Entry 9C9U (electron microscopy, 4.50 A resolution (low resolution: residue-level contacts below are approximate; hydrogen-bond / salt-bridge calls are withheld)); this record covers chains O and P of the 18 polymer chains in the assembly.

== Chain O (and P) ==
Protein: Complement C1q subcomponent subunit C
Notes: chain P of this document is another copy of the same molecule, construct and numbering; everything in this record applies to it too
UniProtKB: P02747 (C1QC_HUMAN); residues 1-35 here correspond to UniProt positions 29-63 (UniProt number = residue number + 28)
Chain sequence (35 residues; numbered 1 to 35; the number before each row is that of its first residue):
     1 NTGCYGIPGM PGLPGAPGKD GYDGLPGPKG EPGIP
Unresolved in the structure: 1-5, 31-35
Modified / non-standard residues: Pro8, Pro11, Pro14, Pro17, Pro26, Pro35 (4-hydroxyproline; HYP)
Curated features (UniProtKB/Swiss-Prot):
  - modified residue (4-hydroxyproline): Pro8, Pro11, Pro14, Pro17, Pro26, Pro35
Reported in the primary citation:
  - mutagenesis - M10L, M10N: increased stability
  - mutagenesis - M10D, M10F: decreased stability

== How chain O and chain P interact ==
Residue-residue contacts - 4 pairs, chain O then chain P:
  Met10(O) with Met10(P)
  Gly18(O) with Lys19(P)
  Asp20(O) with Lys19(P); Tyr22(P)
Also at the interface, not in a pair above, chain O (4 interface residues in all): Leu13
Also at the interface, not in a pair above, chain P (4 interface residues in all): Leu13

== Summary ==
Chain O and chain P each contribute 4 residues to their interface. The paper reports that M10L and M10N of
chain O increase stability; M10D and M10F of chain O reduce stability.
Chain O and chain P are both Complement C1q subcomponent subunit C; the structure, Cryo-EM structure of the
C1q A, B-crt, C peptide full assembly, was determined by electron microscopy together with 9C9L from the same
study.
